Entry 3KG8 (X-ray diffraction, 2.45 A resolution); this record covers chains A and B.

[Chain A (and B)]
Protein: CurJ
Organism: Lyngbya majuscula
Notes: EC 4.2.1.61; fragment: Dehydratase domain, residues 941-1245; chain B of this document is another copy of the same molecule, construct and numbering; everything in this record applies to it too
Reference sequence: Q6DNE3 (Q6DNE3_9CYAN); numbering as in UniProt (aligned over 941-1245)
Amino-acid sequence (308 residues; each row starts with the number of its first residue):
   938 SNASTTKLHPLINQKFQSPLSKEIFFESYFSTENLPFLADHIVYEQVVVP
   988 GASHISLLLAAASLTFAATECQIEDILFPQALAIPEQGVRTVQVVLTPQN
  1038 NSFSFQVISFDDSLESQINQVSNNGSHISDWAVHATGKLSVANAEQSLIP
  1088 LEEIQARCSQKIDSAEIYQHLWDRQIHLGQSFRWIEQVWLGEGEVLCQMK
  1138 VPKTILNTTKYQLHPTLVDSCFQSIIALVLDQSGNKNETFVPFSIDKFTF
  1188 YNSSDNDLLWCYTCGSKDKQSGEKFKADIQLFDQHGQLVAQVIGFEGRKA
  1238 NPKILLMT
Unresolved in the structure: 938-942, 1052-1063, 1084-1086, 1245 (chain B: 938-943, 1049-1065, 1080-1082, 1170-1171, 1243-1245)
Construct notes: expression tag (938-940)
From the paper describing this entry:
  - catalytic residues: His-978, Asp-1156

[Chain A / chain B interface]
Pairs across the interface (30; chain A residue first):
  Gln-951(A) / Gln-951(B)
  Lys-952(A) / Gln-951(B)  hydrogen bond (backbone-side chain)
  Phe-953(A) / Gln-951(B)
  Phe-953(A) / Phe-953(B)  hydrophobic
  Phe-953(A) / Phe-962(B)  hydrophobic
  Phe-953(A) / Glu-964(B)
  Phe-953(A) / Gln-1030(B)
  Gln-954(A) / Gln-1030(B)  hydrogen bond (backbone-side chain)
  Ser-955(A) / Gln-1030(B)  hydrogen bond
  Pro-956(A) / Ile-1045(B)  hydrophobic
  Pro-956(A) / Phe-1047(B)
  Pro-956(A) / Trp-1068(B)  hydrophobic
  Leu-957(A) / Val-1032(B)  hydrophobic
  Leu-957(A) / Gln-1043(B)
  Leu-957(A) / Trp-1068(B)
  Phe-962(A) / Phe-953(B)  hydrophobic
  Phe-962(A) / Ser-955(B)
  Glu-964(A) / Phe-953(B)
  Gln-1030(A) / Phe-953(B)
  Gln-1030(A) / Gln-954(B)  hydrogen bond (side chain-backbone)
  Gln-1030(A) / Ser-955(B)  hydrogen bond
  Gln-1043(A) / Leu-957(B)
  Ile-1045(A) / Ser-955(B)
  Ile-1045(A) / Pro-956(B)  hydrophobic
  Ile-1045(A) / Leu-957(B)  hydrophobic
  Phe-1047(A) / Pro-956(B)
  Ile-1065(A) / Gln-954(B)
  Ile-1065(A) / Pro-956(B)
  Trp-1068(A) / Pro-956(B)
  Trp-1068(A) / Leu-957(B)  hydrophobic
Other interface residues (no listed pair), chain A (17 interface residues in all): Ser-958, Val-1032
Other interface residues (no listed pair), chain B (16 interface residues in all): Ser-958, Glu-960

[In short]
The interface between chain A and chain B involves 17 residues on one side and 16 on the other, with 5
hydrogen bonds. Polar contacts include Lys-952(A)/Gln-951(B), Gln-954(A)/Gln-1030(B) and
Ser-955(A)/Gln-1030(B). From the paper: catalytic residues His-978(A) and Asp-1156(A).
Chain A and chain B are both CurJ (Lyngbya majuscula); the structure, Dehydratase domain from CurJ module of
Curacin polyketide synthase, was determined by X-ray diffraction together with 3KG6, 3KG7 and 3KG9 from the
same study.
